PDB entry 5AJM | X-ray diffraction, 2.45 A resolution | chains A and B

[Chain A]
Protein: Haemagglutinin HA1
Organism: Influenza A virus (A/VIETNAM/1194/2004(H5N1))
Notes: fragment: ha1 of trypsin released ectodomain, residues 17-342
Reference sequence: Q6DQ34 (Q6DQ34_9INFA); residues 1-324 here correspond to UniProt positions 17-340 (UniProt number = residue number + 16)
Amino-acid sequence (326 residues; numbered 1 to 326; the number before each row is that of its first residue):
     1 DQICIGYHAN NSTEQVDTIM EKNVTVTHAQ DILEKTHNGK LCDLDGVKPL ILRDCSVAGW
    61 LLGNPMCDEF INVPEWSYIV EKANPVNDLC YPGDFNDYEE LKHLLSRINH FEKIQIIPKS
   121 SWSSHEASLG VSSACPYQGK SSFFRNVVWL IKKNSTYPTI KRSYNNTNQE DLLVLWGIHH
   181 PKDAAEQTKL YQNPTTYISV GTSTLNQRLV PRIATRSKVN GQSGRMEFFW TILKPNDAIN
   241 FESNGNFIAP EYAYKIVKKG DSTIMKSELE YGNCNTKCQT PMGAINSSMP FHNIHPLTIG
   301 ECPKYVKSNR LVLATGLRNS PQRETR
Disordered / not traced: 322-326
Differences from the reference sequence: expression tag (325-326); conflict Lys-182 (Asn198 in Q6DQ34)
Disulfide bonds: Cys-42/Cys-274, Cys-55/Cys-67, Cys-90/Cys-135, Cys-278/Cys-302
Covalent attachments: N-acetylglucosamine (NAG) linked to Asn-11, Asn-23, Asn-165, Asn-286

[Chain B]
Protein: Haemagglutinin HA2
Organism: Influenza A virus (A/VIETNAM/1194/2004(H5N1))
Notes: fragment: ha2 of trypsin released ectodomain, residues 347-512
Reference sequence: Q6DQ34 (Q6DQ34_9INFA); residues 1-166 here correspond to UniProt positions 347-512 (UniProt number = residue number + 346)
Amino-acid sequence (166 residues; row label = number of the first residue in the row):
     1 GLFGAIAGFI EGGWQGMVDG WYGYHHSNEQ GSGYAADKES TQKAIDGVTN KVNSIIDKMN
    61 TQFEAVGREF NNLERRIENL NKKMEDGFLD VWTYNAELLV LMENERTLDF HDSNVKNLYD
   121 KVRLQLRDNA KELGNGCFEF YHKCDNECME SVRNGTYDYP QYSEEA
Disordered / not traced: 163-166
Disulfide bonds: Cys-144/Cys-148
Covalent attachments: N-acetylglucosamine (NAG) linked to Asn-154
Small-molecule neighbours: MPO (3[N-morpholino]propane sulfonic acid): Glu-11, Trp-14, His-25, Tyr-34, Asn-135, Cys-137

[Chain A / chain B interface]
Contacting residue pairs (105):
  Asp-1(A) / Ser-27(B)
  Asp-1(A) / Asn-28(B)
  Asp-1(A) / Glu-139(B)
  Asp-1(A) / Phe-140(B)  hydrogen bond (backbone-backbone)
  Asp-1(A) / Lys-143(B)
  Asp-1(A) / Cys-144(B)  hydrogen bond (side chain-backbone)
  Gln-2(A) / His-26(B)
  Gln-2(A) / Ser-27(B)  hydrogen bond (backbone-backbone)
  Gln-2(A) / Leu-133(B)
  Gln-2(A) / Cys-137(B)
  Gln-2(A) / Phe-138(B)
  Gln-2(A) / Phe-140(B)
  Gln-2(A) / Met-149(B)
  Ile-3(A) / His-25(B)
  Ile-3(A) / Cys-137(B)
  Ile-3(A) / Phe-138(B)  hydrogen bond (backbone-backbone)
  Ile-3(A) / Phe-140(B)  hydrophobic
  Ile-3(A) / Val-152(B)  hydrophobic
  Cys-4(A) / Trp-14(B)
  Cys-4(A) / Gly-23(B)
  Cys-4(A) / Tyr-24(B)
  Cys-4(A) / His-25(B)  hydrogen bond (backbone-backbone)
  Cys-4(A) / Gly-136(B)
  Cys-4(A) / Cys-137(B)  disulfide
  Ile-5(A) / Ile-10(B)
  Ile-5(A) / Trp-14(B)
  Ile-5(A) / Gly-23(B)
  Ile-5(A) / Tyr-24(B)  hydrophobic
  Ile-5(A) / Tyr-119(B)  hydrophobic
  Ile-5(A) / Val-122(B)  hydrophobic
  Ile-5(A) / Gly-136(B)  hydrogen bond (backbone-backbone)
  Gly-6(A) / Trp-14(B)
  Gly-6(A) / Met-17(B)
  Gly-6(A) / Tyr-22(B)
  Gly-6(A) / Gly-23(B)  hydrogen bond (backbone-backbone)
  Tyr-7(A) / Ile-6(B)  hydrophobic
  Tyr-7(A) / Ala-7(B)  hydrogen bond (side chain-backbone)
  Tyr-7(A) / Ile-10(B)  hydrogen bond (side chain-backbone)
  Tyr-7(A) / Glu-11(B)
  Tyr-7(A) / Gly-12(B)
  Tyr-7(A) / Gly-13(B)
  Tyr-7(A) / Trp-14(B)  hydrogen bond (backbone-backbone)
  Tyr-7(A) / Met-17(B)
  Tyr-7(A) / Trp-21(B)
  Tyr-7(A) / Val-115(B)  hydrophobic
  His-8(A) / Trp-14(B)
  His-8(A) / Met-17(B)  hydrogen bond (side chain-backbone)
  His-8(A) / Gly-20(B)
  His-8(A) / Trp-21(B)  hydrogen bond (backbone-backbone)
  Ala-9(A) / Gly-13(B)
  Ala-9(A) / Trp-14(B)  hydrogen bond (backbone-backbone)
  Ala-9(A) / Gln-15(B)
  Asn-10(A) / Gln-15(B)  hydrogen bond (backbone-side chain)
  Val-16(A) / Asn-104(B)
  Asp-17(A) / Leu-101(B)
  Asp-17(A) / Asn-104(B)  hydrogen bond (backbone-side chain)
  Thr-18(A) / Leu-101(B)
  Thr-18(A) / Glu-105(B)
  Ile-19(A) / Leu-101(B)  hydrophobic
  Ile-19(A) / Glu-105(B)
  Met-20(A) / Glu-105(B)  hydrogen bond (backbone-side chain)
  Val-24(A) / Leu-108(B)  hydrophobic
  Val-26(A) / Leu-108(B)  hydrophobic
  His-28(A) / Trp-21(B)
  Gln-30(A) / Val-52(B)
  Glu-99(A) / Glu-69(B)
  Glu-99(A) / Phe-70(B)
  Glu-99(A) / Asn-71(B)
  Lys-102(A) / Glu-69(B)  salt bridge
  Pro-290(A) / Ile-56(B)  hydrophobic
  Phe-291(A) / Met-59(B)  hydrophobic
  Phe-291(A) / Gln-62(B)
  Pro-296(A) / Ala-65(B)
  Leu-297(A) / Ala-65(B)  hydrophobic
  Lys-304(A) / Met-59(B)
  Lys-304(A) / Asn-60(B)
  Lys-304(A) / Gln-62(B)
  Lys-304(A) / Glu-64(B)  salt bridge
  Tyr-305(A) / Gln-62(B)  hydrogen bond (backbone-side chain)
  Tyr-305(A) / Leu-89(B)  hydrophobic
  Val-306(A) / Gln-62(B)
  Val-306(A) / Thr-93(B)
  Lys-307(A) / Asp-86(B)  salt bridge
  Lys-307(A) / Asp-90(B)  salt bridge
  Lys-307(A) / Thr-93(B)  hydrogen bond (backbone-side chain)
  Ser-308(A) / Thr-93(B)
  Ser-308(A) / Glu-97(B)  hydrogen bond
  Leu-311(A) / Glu-97(B)
  Val-312(A) / Val-100(B)
  Val-312(A) / Asn-104(B)  hydrogen bond (backbone-side chain)
  Leu-313(A) / Ile-55(B)  hydrophobic
  Leu-313(A) / Asn-104(B)
  Ala-314(A) / Asn-104(B)  hydrogen bond (backbone-side chain)
  Ala-314(A) / Thr-107(B)
  Thr-315(A) / Trp-21(B)
  Thr-315(A) / Val-48(B)
  Thr-315(A) / Thr-107(B)
  Thr-315(A) / His-111(B)  hydrogen bond (backbone-side chain)
  Gly-316(A) / Trp-21(B)
  Gly-316(A) / Leu-108(B)
  Gly-316(A) / His-111(B)  hydrogen bond (backbone-side chain)
  Leu-317(A) / Tyr-22(B)  hydrophobic
  Leu-317(A) / His-111(B)
  Ser-320(A) / Gly-12(B)
  Ser-320(A) / Gly-13(B)  hydrogen bond (side chain-backbone)
Other interface residues (no listed pair), chain A (44 interface residues in all): Asn-11, Thr-27, Ile-32, Glu-81, Lys-266, Arg-318
Other interface residues (no listed pair), chain B (66 interface residues in all): Val-18, Glu-29, Val-66, Gly-67, Glu-85, Trp-92, Ala-96, Leu-98, Met-102, Leu-118, Leu-126
Disulfides between the chains: Cys-4(A)/Cys-137(B)

[Overview]
Chain A and chain B form an interface of 44 and 66 residues respectively; the contacts include 1 disulfide
bond, 24 hydrogen bonds and 4 salt bridges. Polar pairs include Lys-102(A)/Glu-69(B), Lys-304(A)/Glu-64(B) and
Lys-307(A)/Asp-86(B). Compound MPO is bound between chain A and chain B.
Here chain A is Haemagglutinin HA1 and chain B is Haemagglutinin HA2, both from Influenza A virus
(A/VIETNAM/1194/2004(H5N1)). Entry 5AJM (H5 (VN1194) Asn186Lys Mutant Haemagglutinin in Complex with Avian
Receptor Analogue 3'SLN) was determined by X-ray diffraction (same publication as 4CQP, 4CQQ, 4CQR, 4CQS,
4CQU, 4CQV and 5 further entries).
